PDB entry 7K8S | electron microscopy, 3.40 A resolution | chains A and H of the 9 polymer chains in the assembly

# Chain A
Name: Spike glycoprotein
From: Severe acute respiratory syndrome coronavirus 2
UniProt: P0DTC2 (SPIKE_SARS2); residue numbers follow UniProt; this construct covers 1-1213
Chain sequence (1259 residues; row label = number of the first residue in the row):
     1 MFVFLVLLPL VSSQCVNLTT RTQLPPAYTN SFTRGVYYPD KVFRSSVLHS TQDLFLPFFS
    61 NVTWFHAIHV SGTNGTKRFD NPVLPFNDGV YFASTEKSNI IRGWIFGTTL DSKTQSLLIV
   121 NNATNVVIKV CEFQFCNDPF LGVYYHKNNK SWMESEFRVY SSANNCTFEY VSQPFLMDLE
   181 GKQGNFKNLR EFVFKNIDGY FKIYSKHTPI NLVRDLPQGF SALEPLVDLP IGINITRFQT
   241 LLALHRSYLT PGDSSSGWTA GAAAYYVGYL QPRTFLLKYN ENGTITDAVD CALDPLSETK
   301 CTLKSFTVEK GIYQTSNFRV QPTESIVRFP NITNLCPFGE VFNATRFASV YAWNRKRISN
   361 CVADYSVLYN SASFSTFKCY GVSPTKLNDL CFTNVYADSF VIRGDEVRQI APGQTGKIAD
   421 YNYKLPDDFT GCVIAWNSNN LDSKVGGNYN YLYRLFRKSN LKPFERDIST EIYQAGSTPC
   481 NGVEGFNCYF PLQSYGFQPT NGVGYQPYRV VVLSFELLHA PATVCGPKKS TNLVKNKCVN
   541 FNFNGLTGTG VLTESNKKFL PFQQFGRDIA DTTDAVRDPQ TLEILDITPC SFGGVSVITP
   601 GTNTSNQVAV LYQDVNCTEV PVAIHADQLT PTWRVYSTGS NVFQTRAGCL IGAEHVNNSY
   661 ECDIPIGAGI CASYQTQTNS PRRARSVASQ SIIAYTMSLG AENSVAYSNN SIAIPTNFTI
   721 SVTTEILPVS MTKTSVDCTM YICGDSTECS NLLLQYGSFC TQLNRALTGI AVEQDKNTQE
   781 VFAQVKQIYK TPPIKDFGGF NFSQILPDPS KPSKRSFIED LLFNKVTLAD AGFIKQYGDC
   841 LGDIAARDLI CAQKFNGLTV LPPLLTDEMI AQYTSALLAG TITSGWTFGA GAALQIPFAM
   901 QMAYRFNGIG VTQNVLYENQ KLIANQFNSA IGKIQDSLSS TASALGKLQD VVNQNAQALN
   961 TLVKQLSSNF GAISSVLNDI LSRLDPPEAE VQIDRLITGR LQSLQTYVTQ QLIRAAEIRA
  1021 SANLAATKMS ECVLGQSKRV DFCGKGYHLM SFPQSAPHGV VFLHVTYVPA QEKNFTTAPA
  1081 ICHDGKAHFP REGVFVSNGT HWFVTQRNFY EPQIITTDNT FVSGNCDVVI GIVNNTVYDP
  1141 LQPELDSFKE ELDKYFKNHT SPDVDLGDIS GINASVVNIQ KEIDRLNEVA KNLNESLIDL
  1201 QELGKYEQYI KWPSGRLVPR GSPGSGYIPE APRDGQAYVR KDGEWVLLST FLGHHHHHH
Unresolved in the structure: 1-26, 70-77, 144-164, 173-185, 246-262, 621-640, 677-688, 828-853, 1148-1259
Disulfides: Cys-131/Cys-166, Cys-291/Cys-301, Cys-336/Cys-361, Cys-379/Cys-432, Cys-391/Cys-525, Cys-617/Cys-649, Cys-662/Cys-671, Cys-738/Cys-760, Cys-743/Cys-749, Cys-1032/Cys-1043, Cys-1082/Cys-1126
Covalently attached groups: N-acetylglucosamine (NAG) linked to Asn-61, Asn-122, Asn-165, Asn-234, Asn-282, Asn-603, Asn-616, Asn-657, Asn-709, Asn-717, Asn-801, Asn-1074, Asn-1098, Asn-1134
Sequence notes: conflict Pro-986 (Lys in P0DTC2), Pro-987 (Val in P0DTC2); expression tag (1214-1259)
UniProt features mapped onto this chain:
  - region: Asn-280 to Cys-301 (Putative superantigen), Arg-403 to Asp-405 (Integrin-binding motif), Asn-448 to Phe-456 (Immunodominant HLA epitope recognized by the CD8+), Pro-681 to Ala-684 (Putative superantigen), Ser-816 to Tyr-837 (Fusion peptide 1), Lys-835 to Phe-855 (Fusion peptide 2), Asp-1163 to Glu-1202 (Heptad repeat 2)
  - site (Cleavage): Arg-685, Ser-686, Arg-815, Ser-816
  - glycosylation: Asn-17 (N-linked (GlcNAc...) (complex) asparagine), Asn-61 (N-linked (GlcNAc...) (hybrid) asparagine), Asn-74 (N-linked (GlcNAc...) (complex) asparagine), Asn-122 (N-linked (GlcNAc...) (hybrid) asparagine), Asn-149 (N-linked (GlcNAc...) (complex) asparagine), Asn-165 (N-linked (GlcNAc...) (complex) asparagine), Asn-234 (N-linked (GlcNAc...) (high mannose) asparagine), Asn-282 (N-linked (GlcNAc...) (complex) asparagine), Thr-323 (O-linked (GalNAc) threonine), Ser-325 (O-linked (HexNAc...) serine), Asn-331 (N-linked (GlcNAc...) (complex) asparagine), Asn-343 (N-linked (GlcNAc...) (complex) asparagine), Asn-603 (N-linked (GlcNAc...) (hybrid) asparagine), Asn-616 (N-linked (GlcNAc...) (complex) asparagine), Asn-657 (N-linked (GlcNAc...) (complex) asparagine), Thr-676 (O-linked (GlcNAc...) threonine), Thr-678 (O-linked (GlcNAc...) threonine), Asn-709 (N-linked (GlcNAc...) (high mannose) asparagine), Asn-717 (N-linked (GlcNAc...) (hybrid) asparagine), Asn-801 (N-linked (GlcNAc...) (hybrid) asparagine) and 6 more in UniProt
  - natural variant: Leu-5 (L5F: In strain: Iota/B.1.526), Ser-13 (S13I: In strain: Epsilon/B.1.427/B.1.429), Leu-18 (L18F: In strain: Beta/B.1.351, Gamma/P.1 and 1 more), Thr-19 (T19I: In strain: Omicron/BQ.1.1, Omicron/XBB.1.5 and 1 more; T19R: In strain: Delta/B.1.617.2, Omicron/BA.2 and 4 more), Thr-20 (T20N: In strain: Gamma/P.1), Leu-24 to Ala-27 (sequence variant, change not given here; In strain: Omicron/BA.2, Omicron/BA.2.12.1 and 6 more), Pro-26 (P26S: In strain: Gamma/P.1), Gln-52 (Q52H: In strain: Omicron/EG.5.1), Ala-67 (A67V: In strain: Eta/B.1.525, Omicron/BA.1), His-69 to Val-70 (deletion: In strain: Alpha/B.1.1.7, Eta/B.1.525 and 5 more), Gly-75 (G75V: In strain: Lambda/C.37), Thr-76 (T76I: In strain: Lambda/C.37), 82 further natural variant entries in UniProt
  - mutagenesis: His-69 to Val-70 (Increased incorporation of cleaved spike into virions), Asn-121 (N121Q: Partial loss of biliverdin affinity), Arg-190 (R190K: Partial loss of biliverdin affinity), Asn-234 (N234Q: Increased resistance to neutralizing antibodies), Asn-331 (N331Q: Reduced viral infectivity), Asn-343 (N343Q: Reduced viral infectivity), Leu-452 (L452R: Increased resistance to neutralizing antibodies. Decreases HLA binding to NF9 epitope. Increased binding affinity to human ACE2), Tyr-453 (Y453F: Decreased HLA binding to NF9 epitope. Increased binding affinity to human ACE2), Ala-475 (A475V: Increased resistance to neutralizing antibodies), Val-483 (V483A: Increased resistance to neutralizing antibodies), Glu-484 (E484D: Increased replication in human TMEM106B overexpressing cells), Phe-490 (F490L: Increased resistance to neutralizing antibodies and human covalescent sera neutralization), 14 further mutagenesis entries in UniProt
What the authors report for this chain:
  - post-translational modification sites: Asn-165
  - mutagenesis - R346S, N439K, N440K: decreased binding to C135

# Chain H
Name: C002 Fab Heavy Chain
From: Homo sapiens
Notes: antibody fragment or engineered binder
Chain sequence (236 residues; each row starts with the number of its first residue; a row labelled like 82A-82C holds insertion residues (82A, then the next letters in order)):
     1 EVQLVESGGG VVQPGRSLRL SCAASGFTFS IYGMHWVRQA PGKGLEWVAV IS
   52A Y
    53 DGSNKYYADS VKGRFTISRD NSKNTLYLQM
82A-82C NSL
    83 RAEDTAVYYC AKEGRPSD
100A-100G IVVVVAF
   101 DYWGQGTLVT VSSASTKGPS VFPLAPSSKS TSGGTAALGC LVKDYFPEPV TVSWNSGALT
   161 SGVHTFPAVL QSSGLYSLSS VVTVPSSSLG TQTYICNVNH KPSNTKVDKR VEPKSCDKTH
   221 HHHHH
Unresolved in the structure: 1, 116-225
Disulfides: Cys-22/Cys-92

# How chain A and chain H interact
Pairs across the interface (23; chain A residue first):
  Tyr-449(A) / Phe-27(H)  hydrophobic
  Tyr-449(A) / Thr-28(H)
  Asn-450(A) / Phe-27(H)
  Asn-450(A) / Thr-28(H)
  Leu-455(A) / Arg-97(H)
  Thr-470(A) / Tyr-52A(H)
  Glu-471(A) / Tyr-52A(H)  hydrogen bond (backbone-side chain)
  Asn-481(A) / Asn-56(H)  hydrogen bond (backbone-side chain)
  Asn-481(A) / Tyr-58(H)
  Gly-482(A) / Tyr-58(H)
  Val-483(A) / Ser-52(H)
  Glu-484(A) / His-35(H)  salt bridge
  Glu-484(A) / Val-50(H)
  Glu-484(A) / Glu-95(H)
  Tyr-489(A) / Val-100C(H)
  Phe-490(A) / Ile-31(H)  hydrophobic
  Phe-490(A) / Arg-97(H)
  Gln-493(A) / Arg-97(H)  hydrogen bond
  Gln-493(A) / Pro-98(H)  hydrogen bond (side chain-backbone)
  Gln-493(A) / Ser-99(H)  hydrogen bond (side chain-backbone)
  Gln-493(A) / Asp-100(H)
  Ser-494(A) / Tyr-32(H)
  Ser-494(A) / Ser-99(H)
Also at the interface, not in a pair above, chain A (15 interface residues in all): Phe-456, Gly-485
Also at the interface, not in a pair above, chain H (19 interface residues in all): Val-2, Gly-26, Val-100E
Interface features reported in the paper:
  - epitope / paratope residues, chain A: Glu-484(A)

# In short
15 residues of chain A and 19 residues of chain H are in contact; the contacts include 5 hydrogen bonds and 1
salt bridge. Polar contacts include Glu-484(A)/His-35(H), Glu-471(A)/Tyr-52A(H) and Asn-481(A)/Asn-56(H). The
paper reports that R346S, N439K and N440K of chain A reduce binding to C135; the epitope/paratope residue
Glu-484(A).
Chain A is Spike glycoprotein (Severe acute respiratory syndrome coronavirus 2) and chain H is C002 Fab Heavy
Chain (Homo sapiens); the structure, Structure of the SARS-CoV-2 S 2P trimer in complex with the human
neutralizing antibody Fab fragment ..., was determined by electron microscopy (same publication as 7K8O, 7K8P,
7K8R, 7K8V, 7K8W and 7K8Z).
